Entry 4QLT (X-ray diffraction, 2.80 A resolution); this record covers chains O and P of the 28 polymer chains in the assembly.

== Chain O ==
Protein: Proteasome subunit alpha type-2
From: Saccharomyces cerevisiae
Notes: EC 3.4.25.1
UniProt: P23639 (PSA2_YEAST); residues 1-250 here = UniProt positions 1-250
Sequence (250 residues; each row starts with the number of its first residue):
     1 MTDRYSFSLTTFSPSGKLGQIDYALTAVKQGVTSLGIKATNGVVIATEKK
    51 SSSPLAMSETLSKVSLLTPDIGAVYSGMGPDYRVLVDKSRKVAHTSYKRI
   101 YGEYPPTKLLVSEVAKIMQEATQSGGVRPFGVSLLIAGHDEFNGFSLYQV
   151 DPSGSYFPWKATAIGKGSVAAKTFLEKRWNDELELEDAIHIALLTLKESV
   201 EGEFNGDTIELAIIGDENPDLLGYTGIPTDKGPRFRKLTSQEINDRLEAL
UniProt features mapped onto this chain:
  - cross-link: Lys108 (Glycyl lysine isopeptide (Lys-Gly) (interchain with G-Cter in ubiquitin))

== Chain P ==
Protein: Proteasome subunit alpha type-3
From: Saccharomyces cerevisiae
Notes: EC 3.4.25.1
UniProt: P23638 (PSA3_YEAST); residues 0-257 here correspond to UniProt positions 1-258 (UniProt number = residue number + 1)
Sequence (258 residues; numbered 0 to 257; the number before each row is that of its first residue; numbering starts at 0):
     0 MGSRRYDSRTTIFSPEGRLYQVEYALESISHAGTAIGIMASDGIVLAAER
    50 KVTSTLLEQDTSTEKLYKLNDKIAVAVAGLTADAEILINTARIHAQNYLK
   100 TYNEDIPVEILVRRLSDIKQGYTQHGGLRPFGVSFIYAGYDDRYGYQLYT
   150 SNPSGNYTGWKAISVGANTSAAQTLLQMDYKDDMKVDDAIELALKTLSKT
   200 TDSSALTYDRLEFATIRKGANDGEVYQKIFKPQEIKDILVKTGITKKDED
   250 EEADEDMK
Disordered / not traced: 0, 245-257
UniProt features mapped onto this chain:
  - cross-link (Glycyl lysine isopeptide (Lys-Gly)): Lys99 (interchain with G-Cter in ubiquitin), Lys198 (interchain with G-Cter in ubiquitin), Lys230 (interchain with G-Cter in ubiquitin)

== Interface between chain O and chain P ==
Residue-residue contacts (64; chain O residue first):
  Arg4(O) - Ser2(P)  hydrogen bond (backbone-side chain)
  Tyr5(O) - Ser2(P)
  Tyr5(O) - Tyr5(P)
  Ser6(O) - Gly125(P)
  Ser6(O) - Leu127(P)
  Phe7(O) - Ser2(P)
  Phe7(O) - Tyr5(P)
  Phe7(O) - Asp6(P)
  Phe7(O) - Gly126(P)
  Ser8(O) - Gly126(P)  hydrogen bond (backbone-backbone)
  Ser8(O) - Leu127(P)
  Ser8(O) - Arg128(P)  hydrogen bond (side chain-backbone)
  Thr10(O) - Arg128(P)
  Thr11(O) - Ser7(P)
  Thr11(O) - Thr9(P)
  Thr11(O) - Gln20(P)
  Phe12(O) - Gln20(P)
  Phe12(O) - Tyr23(P)
  Phe12(O) - Ala24(P)  hydrophobic
  Phe12(O) - Arg128(P)
  Phe12(O) - Pro129(P)
  Phe12(O) - Gly131(P)
  Ser13(O) - Tyr23(P)
  Pro14(O) - Tyr23(P)  hydrophobic
  Pro14(O) - Glu26(P)
  Ser15(O) - Glu26(P)
  Gly16(O) - Tyr23(P)
  Gly16(O) - Ser27(P)  hydrogen bond (backbone-side chain)
  Leu18(O) - Arg128(P)
  Lys38(O) - Glu57(P)  salt bridge
  Ser112(O) - Glu84(P)
  Lys116(O) - Ile85(P)
  Gln119(O) - Ala81(P)
  Gln119(O) - Asp82(P)  hydrogen bond
  Gln119(O) - Ile85(P)
  Gln119(O) - Arg128(P)
  Thr122(O) - Arg128(P)  hydrogen bond (backbone-side chain)
  Gln123(O) - Tyr121(P)
  Gln123(O) - Leu127(P)
  Gln123(O) - Arg128(P)  hydrogen bond (side chain-backbone)
  Gln123(O) - Pro129(P)
  Gln123(O) - Phe130(P)
  Gly125(O) - Leu127(P)
  Ser153(O) - Ala81(P)
  Gly154(O) - Ala81(P)
  Tyr156(O) - Glu84(P)  hydrogen bond
  Phe157(O) - Leu56(P)  hydrophobic
  Pro158(O) - Leu56(P)
  Pro158(O) - Glu57(P)  hydrogen bond (backbone-backbone)
  Pro158(O) - Thr60(P)
  Pro158(O) - Ser61(P)
  Trp159(O) - Ser53(P)
  Trp159(O) - Leu55(P)
  Trp159(O) - Leu56(P)
  Trp159(O) - Glu57(P)
  Lys160(O) - Thr54(P)
  Lys160(O) - Leu55(P)  hydrogen bond (backbone-backbone)
  Lys160(O) - Leu56(P)
  Lys160(O) - Glu57(P)
  Ala161(O) - Leu55(P)
  Leu175(O) - Leu55(P)  hydrophobic
  Glu176(O) - Thr54(P)
  Glu176(O) - Leu55(P)
  Trp179(O) - Leu55(P)  hydrophobic
Other interface residues (no listed pair), chain O (35 interface residues in all): Ser124, Tyr148, Ser155, Lys172
Other interface residues (no listed pair), chain P (32 interface residues in all): His30, Leu79, Thr80

== Summary ==
Chain O and chain P form an interface of 35 and 32 residues respectively; the contacts include 10 hydrogen
bonds and 1 salt bridge. Polar pairs include Lys38(O)-Glu57(P), Arg4(O)-Ser2(P) and Ser8(O)-Arg128(P).
Chain O is Proteasome subunit alpha type-2 and chain P is Proteasome subunit alpha type-3, both from
Saccharomyces cerevisiae; the structure, yCP in complex with tripeptidic epoxyketone inhibitor 2 (PR924), was
determined by X-ray diffraction, deposited together with 4QLQ, 4QLS, 4QLU and 4QLV.
